Entry 4LD3 (X-ray diffraction, 2.44 A resolution); this record covers chains A and B.

[Chain A]
Name: Uncharacterized protein
Source organism: Danio rerio
Notes: fragment: G-box domain
UniProt: E7FCY1 (E7FCY1_DANRE); residue numbers follow UniProt; this construct covers 942-1121
Amino-acid sequence (184 residues; row label = number of the first residue in the row):
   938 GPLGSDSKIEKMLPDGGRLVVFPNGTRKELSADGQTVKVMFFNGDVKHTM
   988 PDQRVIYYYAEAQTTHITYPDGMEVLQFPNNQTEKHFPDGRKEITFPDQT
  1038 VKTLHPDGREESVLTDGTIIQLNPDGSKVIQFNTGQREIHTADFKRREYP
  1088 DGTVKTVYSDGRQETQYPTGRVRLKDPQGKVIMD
Not modelled in the structure: 938-952, 1107-1121
Construct notes: expression tag (938-941)

[Chain B]
Name: SCL-interrupting locus protein homolog
Source organism: Danio rerio
Notes: fragment: CPAP interacting fragment
UniProt: Q8JGS1 (STIL_DANRE); residues 399-450 here correspond to UniProt positions 398-449 (UniProt number = residue number - 1)
Amino-acid sequence (60 residues; numbered 391 to 450; the number before each row is that of its first residue):
   391 GPLGSCYQNKLSISDHDSGVEDEDLSPRPSPNPHPVSQQTKRVHPLVPEL
   441 SMVLDGSFLD
Not modelled in the structure: 391-412, 429-450
Construct notes: expression tag (391-398)

[Interface between chain A and chain B]
Residue-residue contacts (25; chain A residue first):
  Phe959(A) - Leu415(B)  hydrophobic
  Lys965(A) - Leu415(B)
  Phe978(A) - Leu415(B)
  Phe978(A) - Ser416(B)
  Phe978(A) - Pro417(B)
  Phe979(A) - Pro417(B)
  Asn980(A) - Pro417(B)
  Asp982(A) - Pro417(B)
  Tyr994(A) - Pro417(B)
  Tyr994(A) - Arg418(B)  hydrogen bond (side chain-backbone)
  Tyr996(A) - Arg418(B)  hydrogen bond
  Tyr996(A) - Pro419(B)
  Tyr996(A) - Pro421(B)  hydrophobic
  Ala999(A) - Pro421(B)
  Thr1001(A) - Pro421(B)
  His1003(A) - Arg418(B)  hydrogen bond
  Phe1015(A) - Pro423(B)  hydrophobic
  Glu1021(A) - Pro423(B)
  Glu1021(A) - His424(B)  hydrogen bond (side chain-backbone)
  Lys1029(A) - His424(B)
  Ile1031(A) - Val426(B)  hydrophobic
  Phe1033(A) - Val426(B)  hydrophobic
  Phe1033(A) - Gln428(B)
  Lys1039(A) - Ser427(B)  hydrogen bond
  Lys1039(A) - Gln428(B)
Other interface residues (no listed pair), chain A (23 interface residues in all): Thr963, Val976, Val992, Leu1013, Gln1019, Glu1047
Other interface residues (no listed pair), chain B (12 interface residues in all): Asn422
Interface features reported in the paper:
  - specific contacts: Phe978(A)-Pro417(B) (hydrophobic contact), Tyr994(A)-Arg418(B), Tyr996(A)-Pro421(B) (hydrophobic contact), Tyr996(A)-Arg418(B), His1003(A)-Arg418(B), Phe1015(A)-Pro423(B) (hydrophobic contact), Glu1021(A)-His424(B) (hydrogen bond)

[Overview]
Chain A and chain B form an interface of 23 and 12 residues respectively; the contacts include 5 hydrogen
bonds. Polar contacts include Tyr994(A)-Arg418(B), Tyr996(A)-Arg418(B) and His1003(A)-Arg418(B). The authors
report hydrophobic contacts between Phe978(A) and Pro417(B), Tyr996(A) and Pro421(B) and Phe1015(A) and
Pro423(B); contacts between Tyr994(A) and Arg418(B), Tyr996(A) and Arg418(B) and His1003(A) and Arg418(B); a
hydrogen bond between Glu1021(A) and His424(B).
Chain A is Uncharacterized protein and chain B is SCL-interrupting locus protein homolog, both from Danio
rerio; the structure, Structural analysis of the microcephaly protein CPAP G-box domain suggests a role in
centriole elongation, was determined by X-ray diffraction together with 4LZF and 4LD1 from the same study.
